Entry 8QYY (electron microscopy, 2.56 A resolution); this record covers chains A and F of the 7 polymer chains in the assembly.

Chain A:
Molecule: Anti-phage defense ZorAB system ZorA
From: Escherichia coli
UniProt: A0A0V7WZR2 (A0A0V7WZR2_ECOLX); residues 1-434 here = UniProt positions 1-434
Sequence (434 residues; each row starts with the number of its first residue):
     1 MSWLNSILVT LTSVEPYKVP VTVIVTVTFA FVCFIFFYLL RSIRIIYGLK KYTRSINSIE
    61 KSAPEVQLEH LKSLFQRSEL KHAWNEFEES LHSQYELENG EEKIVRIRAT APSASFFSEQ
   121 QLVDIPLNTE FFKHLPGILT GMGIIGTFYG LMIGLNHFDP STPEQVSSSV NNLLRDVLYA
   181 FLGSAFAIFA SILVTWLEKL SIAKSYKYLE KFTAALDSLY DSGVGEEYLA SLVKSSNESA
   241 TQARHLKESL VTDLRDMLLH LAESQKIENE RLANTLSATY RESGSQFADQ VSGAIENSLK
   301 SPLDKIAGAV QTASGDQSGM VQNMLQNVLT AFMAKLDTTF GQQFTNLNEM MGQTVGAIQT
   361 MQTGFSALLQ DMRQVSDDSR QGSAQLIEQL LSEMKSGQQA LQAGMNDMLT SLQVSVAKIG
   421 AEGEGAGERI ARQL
Unresolved in the structure: 246-434
From the paper describing this entry:
  - mutagenesis - L250G/L254G/L258G/L261G, L250N/L254N/L258N/L261N: decreased stability in response to TMD domain

Chain F:
Molecule: Membrane protein
From: Escherichia coli
UniProt: A0A0V7WZP0 (A0A0V7WZP0_ECOLX); residues 1-246 here = UniProt positions 1-246
Sequence (246 residues; numbered 1 to 246; the number before each row is that of its first residue):
     1 MFGNAFGVKK RRSDEAEKPF WISYADLMTA MMVLFLVVMV ASLSSVTQRI QRAEQGEKAR
    61 GQDISRLCER LELHARNVNK NIVVDCHDNR ISFGEAGRFA HNQFFLNAEG QKALQDVVPL
   121 VLEASNSEEG KKWFKQIVIE GFTDTDGSYL YNLHLSLQRS EWVMCSLLDS RSPLQKNISA
   181 EQQLQIRKLF LAGGVSFNNA KESKEASRRV ELRMQFFGLK DKRDKADEVD FPPVVNKEVC
   241 QLVMPL
Disulfide bonds: Cys-68/Cys-86, Cys-165/Cys-240
From the paper describing this entry:
  - mutagenesis - D26N: abolished localization to ZorD
  - mutagenesis - Y151A/N152A/L155A/R159A: decreased stability

Chain A / chain F interface:
Residue-residue contacts (22; chain A residue first):
  Ala-111(A) / Phe-6(F)
  Ala-114(A) / Val-8(F)  hydrophobic
  Ser-115(A) / Phe-6(F)  hydrogen bond (side chain-backbone)
  Ser-115(A) / Gly-7(F)
  Ser-115(A) / Val-8(F)
  Phe-116(A) / Phe-6(F)  hydrophobic
  Glu-119(A) / Lys-10(F)  salt bridge
  Gln-120(A) / Lys-10(F)
  Asp-124(A) / Lys-10(F)  salt bridge
  Lys-133(A) / Asp-14(F)  salt bridge
  Leu-151(A) / Met-32(F)  hydrophobic
  Leu-151(A) / Val-33(F)  hydrophobic
  Phe-158(A) / Val-40(F)  hydrophobic
  Pro-163(A) / Gln-51(F)
  Val-166(A) / Ser-44(F)
  Leu-174(A) / Val-37(F)  hydrophobic
  Val-177(A) / Val-33(F)  hydrophobic
  Phe-181(A) / Thr-29(F)
  Phe-181(A) / Ala-30(F)  hydrophobic
  Phe-181(A) / Val-33(F)  hydrophobic
  Tyr-206(A) / Lys-10(F)  hydrogen bond
  Leu-229(A) / Phe-2(F)  hydrophobic
Interface residues without a listed pair, chain A (25 interface residues in all): Thr-110, Pro-112, Thr-147, Leu-155, Ser-167, Val-170, Leu-173, Ile-188
Interface residues without a listed pair, chain F (18 interface residues in all): Asn-4, Asp-26, Leu-36, Gln-48

In short:
Chain A and chain F form an interface of 25 and 18 residues respectively; the contacts include 2 hydrogen
bonds and 3 salt bridges. Among the polar pairs are Glu-119(A)/Lys-10(F), Asp-124(A)/Lys-10(F) and
Lys-133(A)/Asp-14(F). The paper reports that L250G/L254G/L258G/L261G and L250N/L254N/L258N/L261N of chain A
reduce stability in response to TMD domain; D26N of chain F abolishes localization to ZorD.
Chain A is Anti-phage defense ZorAB system ZorA and chain F is Membrane protein, both from Escherichia coli;
the structure, Zorya anti-bacteriophage defense system ZorAB, ZorA delta_435-729, ZorA tail tip deletion, was
determined by electron microscopy (same publication as 8QYD, 8QYH and 8QYK).
